Entry 6HW7 (X-ray diffraction, 2.70 A resolution); this record covers chains Q and R of the 28 polymer chains in the assembly.

Chain Q:
Protein: Proteasome subunit alpha type-4
Organism: Saccharomyces cerevisiae S288C
Notes: EC 3.4.25.1
UniProt: P40303 (PSA4_YEAST); residues -1 to 252 here correspond to UniProt positions 1-254 (UniProt number = residue number + 2)
Amino-acid sequence (254 residues; row label = number of the first residue in the row; numbers below 1 keep their minus sign (Met-1 is residue -1)):
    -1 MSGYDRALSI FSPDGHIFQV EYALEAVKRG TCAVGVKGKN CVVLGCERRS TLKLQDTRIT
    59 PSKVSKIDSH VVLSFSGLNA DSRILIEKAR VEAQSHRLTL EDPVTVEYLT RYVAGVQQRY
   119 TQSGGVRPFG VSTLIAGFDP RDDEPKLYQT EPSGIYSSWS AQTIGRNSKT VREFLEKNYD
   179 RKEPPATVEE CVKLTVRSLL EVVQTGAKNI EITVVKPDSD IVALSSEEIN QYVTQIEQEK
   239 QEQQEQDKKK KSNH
Disordered / not traced: -1 to 0, 241-252
Curated features (UniProtKB/Swiss-Prot):
  - modified residue: Thr58 (Phosphothreonine)

Chain R:
Protein: Proteasome subunit alpha type-5
Organism: Saccharomyces cerevisiae S288C
Notes: EC 3.4.25.1
UniProt: P32379 (PSA5_YEAST); residues -7 to 252 here correspond to UniProt positions 1-260 (UniProt number = residue number + 8)
Amino-acid sequence (260 residues; numbered -7 to 252; the number before each row is that of its first residue; numbers below 1 keep their minus sign (Met-7 is residue -7)):
    -7 MFLTRSEYDR GVSTFSPEGR LFQVEYSLEA IKLGSTAIGI ATKEGVVLGV EKRATSPLLE
    53 SDSIEKIVEI DRHIGCAMSG LTADARSMIE HARTAAVTHN LYYDEDINVE SLTQSVCDLA
   113 LRFGEGASGE ERLMSRPFGV ALLIAGHDAD DGYQLFHAEP SGTFYRYNAK AIGSGSEGAQ
   173 AELLNEWHSS LTLKEAELLV LKILKQVMEE KLDENNAQLS CITKQDGFKI YDNEKTAELI
   233 KELKEKEAAE SPEEADVEMS
Disordered / not traced: -7 to 0, 118-124, 243-252

How chain Q and chain R interact:
Pairs across the interface (66):
  Asp3(Q) - Glu117(R)
  Arg4(Q) - Asp1(R)
  Arg4(Q) - Glu117(R)
  Ala5(Q) - Val4(R)  hydrophobic
  Ala5(Q) - Glu117(R)
  Ala5(Q) - Ser127(R)
  Ser7(Q) - Ser127(R)
  Ser7(Q) - Arg128(R)
  Ile8(Q) - Asp1(R)
  Ile8(Q) - Gln15(R)
  Phe9(Q) - Gln15(R)
  Phe9(Q) - Tyr18(R)  hydrophobic
  Phe9(Q) - Ser19(R)
  Phe9(Q) - Ala22(R)  hydrophobic
  Phe9(Q) - Leu73(R)  hydrophobic
  Phe9(Q) - Arg128(R)
  Phe9(Q) - Pro129(R)
  Phe9(Q) - Gly131(R)
  Ser10(Q) - Tyr18(R)
  Pro11(Q) - Tyr18(R)  hydrophobic
  Pro11(Q) - Glu21(R)
  Asp12(Q) - Glu21(R)
  Gly13(Q) - Tyr18(R)
  Gly13(Q) - Glu21(R)
  Gly13(Q) - Ala22(R)
  His14(Q) - Leu25(R)
  Ile15(Q) - Leu73(R)  hydrophobic
  Ile15(Q) - Arg128(R)
  Lys35(Q) - Glu52(R)  salt bridge
  Gln116(Q) - Ala75(R)
  Gln116(Q) - Asp76(R)
  Gln116(Q) - Arg128(R)
  Thr119(Q) - Arg128(R)  hydrogen bond (backbone-side chain)
  Gln120(Q) - Met126(R)
  Gln120(Q) - Ser127(R)  hydrogen bond (backbone-backbone)
  Gln120(Q) - Arg128(R)
  Gln120(Q) - Pro129(R)
  Gln120(Q) - Phe130(R)
  Ser121(Q) - Ser127(R)
  Gly122(Q) - Ser127(R)
  Ser151(Q) - Ala75(R)
  Gly152(Q) - Ala75(R)
  Ile153(Q) - Thr74(R)
  Ile153(Q) - Ala75(R)
  Ser155(Q) - Leu51(R)
  Ser155(Q) - Ser55(R)
  Ser156(Q) - Leu51(R)
  Ser156(Q) - Glu52(R)  hydrogen bond (backbone-backbone)
  Ser156(Q) - Ser55(R)  hydrogen bond (backbone-side chain)
  Trp157(Q) - Thr47(R)
  Trp157(Q) - Ser48(R)
  Trp157(Q) - Leu50(R)
  Trp157(Q) - Leu51(R)
  Trp157(Q) - Glu52(R)
  Ser158(Q) - Leu50(R)  hydrogen bond (backbone-backbone)
  Ser158(Q) - Glu52(R)  hydrogen bond
  Ala159(Q) - Leu50(R)
  Leu173(Q) - Leu50(R)  hydrophobic
  Glu174(Q) - Ser48(R)  hydrogen bond
  Glu174(Q) - Pro49(R)
  Glu174(Q) - Leu50(R)
  Tyr177(Q) - Leu50(R)  hydrophobic
  Arg179(Q) - Pro49(R)  hydrogen bond (side chain-backbone)
  Arg179(Q) - Leu50(R)
  Arg179(Q) - Leu51(R)  hydrogen bond (side chain-backbone)
  Arg179(Q) - Glu52(R)
Also at the interface, not in a pair above, chain Q (32 interface residues in all): Tyr154, Arg170
Also at the interface, not in a pair above, chain R (29 interface residues in all): Ser53, Glu57, Ser79

Summary:
The interface between chain Q and chain R involves 32 residues on one side and 29 on the other; the contacts
include 9 hydrogen bonds and 1 salt bridge. Polar contacts include Lys35(Q)-Glu52(R), Thr119(Q)-Arg128(R) and
Ser156(Q)-Ser55(R).
Here chain Q is Proteasome subunit alpha type-4 and chain R is Proteasome subunit alpha type-5, both from
Saccharomyces cerevisiae S288C. Entry 6HW7 (Yeast 20S proteasome in complex with 29) was determined by X-ray
diffraction, deposited together with 6HTB, 6HTC, 6HTD, 6HTP, 6HTR, 6HUB and 30 further entries.
